PDB entry 7STQ | X-ray diffraction, 3.30 A resolution | chain A

# Chain A
Molecule: Acetolactate synthase, chloroplastic
Organism: Arabidopsis thaliana
Notes: EC 2.2.1.6
Reference sequence: P17597 (ILVB_ARATH); residues 86-667 here = UniProt positions 86-667
Amino-acid sequence (590 residues; each row starts with the number of its first residue):
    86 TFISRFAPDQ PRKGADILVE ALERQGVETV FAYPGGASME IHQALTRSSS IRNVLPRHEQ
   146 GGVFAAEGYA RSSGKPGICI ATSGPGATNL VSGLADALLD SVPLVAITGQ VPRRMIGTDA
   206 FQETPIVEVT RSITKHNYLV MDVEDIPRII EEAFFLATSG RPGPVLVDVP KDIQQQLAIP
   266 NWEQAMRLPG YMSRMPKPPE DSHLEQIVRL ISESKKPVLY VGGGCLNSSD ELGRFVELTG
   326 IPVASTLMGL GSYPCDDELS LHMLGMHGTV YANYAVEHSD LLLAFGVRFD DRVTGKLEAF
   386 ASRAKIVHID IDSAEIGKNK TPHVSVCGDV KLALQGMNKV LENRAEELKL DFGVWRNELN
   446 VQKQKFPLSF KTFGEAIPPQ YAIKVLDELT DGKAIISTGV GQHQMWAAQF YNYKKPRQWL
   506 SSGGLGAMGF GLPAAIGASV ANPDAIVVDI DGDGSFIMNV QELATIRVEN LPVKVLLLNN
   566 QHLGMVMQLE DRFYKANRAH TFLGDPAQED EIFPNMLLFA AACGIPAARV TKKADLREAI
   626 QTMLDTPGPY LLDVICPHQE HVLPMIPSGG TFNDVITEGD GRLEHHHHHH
Disordered / not traced: 668-675
Sequence notes: engineered mutation Leu574 (Trp in P17597); expression tag (668-675)
Modified positions: Cys340 (3-sulfinoalanine; CSD)
Curated features (UniProtKB/Swiss-Prot):
  - binding site (thiamine diphosphate): Glu144, Gln207, Gln487, His488, Gly511 to Met513, Asp538 to Ser540, Asn565 to Met570
  - binding site (FAD): Ser186, Arg246, Gly308, Thr331, Leu332, Leu349 to His352, Gly371 to Asp375, Asp395, Ile396, Asp414, Val415, Gly508, Gly509
  - binding site ((R)-imazaquin): Lys220, Arg246
  - binding site (chlorimuron-ethyl): Lys256, Asp376, Arg377, Ser653
  - binding site (Mg(2+)): Asp538, Asn565, His567
  - modified residue: Cys340 (Cysteine sulfinic acid (-SO2H))
  - mutagenesis: Ala122 (A122V: Reduced catalytic activity. Resistant to imidazolinone herbicides but not to sulfonylurea herbicides), Met124 (M124E: Reduced catalytic activity. Resistant to imidazolinone herbicides and reduced sensitivity to sulfonylurea herbicides; M124I: No effect on catalytic activity ...), Pro197 (P197S: In csr1-1/GH50; resistant to sulfonylurea but not to imidazolinone herbicides), Arg199 (R199A/E: No effect on catalytic activity. Resistant to imidazolinone herbicides but not to sulfonylurea herbicides), Ser653 (S653A: No effect on catalytic activity or sensitivity to herbicides; S653F: No effect on catalytic activity. Resistant to imidazolinone herbicides and also slightly sulfonylurea-resistant ...)
Bound ions: Mg2+ site 1: Asp538, Asn565, His567 (together with thiamin thiazolone diphosphate); Mg2+ site 2 near Met543 (its only coordinating residue here)
Small-molecule neighbours:
  - chlorimuron ethyl (CIE; 2-[[[[(4-chloro-6-methoxy-2-pyrimidinyl)amino]carbonyl]amino]sulfonyl]benzoic acid ethyl ester): Gly121, Ala122, Val196, Pro197, Met200, Ala205, Phe206, Gln207, Lys256, Met351, His352, Asp376, Arg377, Met570, Leu574, Ser653
  - FAD (flavin-adenine dinucleotide): Leu184, Asp185, Phe206, Arg246, Gly307, Gly308, Gly309, Thr331, Leu332, Met333, Met348, Leu349, Gly350, Met351, His352, Gly353, Gly371, Val372, Arg373, Phe374, Asp375, Arg377, Val378, Ile394, Asp395, Ile396, Asp397, Glu400, Gly413, Asp414, Val415, Val485, Gln489, Met490, Ser507, Gly508, Gly509, Gly511, Met570
  - N-cyclohexyltaurine (NHE; 2-[N-cyclohexylamino]ethane sulfonic acid): Lys220, His221, Leu241, Arg272, Leu273, Pro274, Gly275, Tyr276
  - thiamin thiazolone diphosphate (TZD; 2-{3-[(4-amino-2-methylpyrimidin-5-yl)methyl]-4-methyl-2-oxo-2,3-dihydro-1,3-thiazol-5-yl}ethyl trihydrogen diphosphate): Tyr118, Pro119, Gly120, Glu144, Thr167, Pro170, Gly171, Asn174, Gln207, Val485, Gly486, Gln487, His488, Gly511, Ala512, Met513, Gly537, Asp538, Gly539, Ser540, Met543, Asn565, His567, Leu568, Gly569, Met570, Val571, Leu588
Reported in the primary citation:
  - mutagenesis - P197L, P197T, S653T: unchanged catalytic activity
  - binding site for chlorimuron ethyl: Leu574
  - mutagenesis - P197T: decreased binding to CE
  - mutagenesis - P197T: decreased binding to PS
  - mutagenesis - P197T: decreased binding to AS
  - mutagenesis - P197T: increased binding to IQ
  - mutagenesis - S653T (10-fold): decreased binding to IQ
  - mutagenesis - P197T: decreased binding to BS

# Overview
Ligands of chain A: flavin-adenine dinucleotide, chlorimuron ethyl, thiamin thiazolone diphosphate and
N-cyclohexyltaurine. From UniProt: 16 thiamine diphosphate-binding residues, 20 FAD-binding residues,
(R)-imazaquin-binding residues Lys220 and Arg246 and 4 chlorimuron-ethyl-binding residues. From the paper: a
binding site for chlorimuron ethyl at Leu574; P197T reduces binding to CE; 3 substitutions were tested in all.
Chain A is Acetolactate synthase, chloroplastic (Arabidopsis thaliana); the structure, Crystal structure of
arabidopsis thaliana acetohydroxyacid synthase W574L mutant in complex with chlorimuron-ethyl, was determined
by X-ray diffraction (same publication as 7TZZ, 7U1D, 7U1U and 7U25).
